PDB entry 1ZRE | X-ray diffraction, 2.80 A resolution | chains A and B of the 6 polymer chains in the assembly

# Chain A (and B)
Molecule: Catabolite gene activator
From: Escherichia coli
Notes: chain B of this document is another copy of the same molecule, construct and numbering; everything in this record applies to it too
UniProt: P0ACJ8 (CRP_ECOLI); residues 1-209 here correspond to UniProt positions 2-210 (UniProt number = residue number + 1)
Sequence (209 residues; row label = number of the first residue in the row):
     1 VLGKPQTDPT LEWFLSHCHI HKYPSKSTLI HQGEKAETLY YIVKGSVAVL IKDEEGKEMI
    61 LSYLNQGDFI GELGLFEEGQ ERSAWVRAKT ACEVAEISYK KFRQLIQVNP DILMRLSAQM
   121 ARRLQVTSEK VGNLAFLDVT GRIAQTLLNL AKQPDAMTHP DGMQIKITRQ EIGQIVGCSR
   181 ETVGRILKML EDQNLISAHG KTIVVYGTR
Disordered / not traced: 1-7, 208-209
Small-molecule neighbours: adenosine-3',5'-cyclic-monophosphate (CMP): Ile30, Ala36, Val49, Leu61, Ser62, Leu64, Phe69, Ile70, Gly71, Glu72, Leu73, Gly74, Glu81, Arg82, Ser83, Ala84, Val86, Tyr99, Arg123, Thr127
What the authors report for this chain:
  - binding site for the 21-nt DNA strand: Glu181
  - binding site for the 17-nt DNA strand: Arg180
  - binding site for the 21-nt DNA strand: Glu181, Arg185

# Interface between chain A and chain B
Pairs across the interface - 59 pairs, chain A then chain B:
  Ile51(A) with Ser128(B); Gly132(B); Phe136(B)
  Lys52(A) with Phe136(B)
  Asp53(A) with Phe136(B)
  Lys57(A) with Phe136(B)
  Met59(A) with Ala135(B), hydrophobic; Phe136(B), hydrophobic
  Leu61(A) with Ser128(B); Val131(B), hydrophobic
  Leu73(A) with Ala121(B), hydrophobic; Gln125(B)
  Phe76(A) with Met114(B); Ser117(B); Ala118(B), hydrophobic; Ala121(B), hydrophobic
  Glu77(A) with Arg122(B), salt bridge
  Gln80(A) with Gln125(B), hydrogen bond
  Pro110(A) with Pro110(B), hydrophobic
  Leu113(A) with Leu113(B), hydrophobic; Met114(B), hydrophobic; Ser117(B)
  Met114(A) with Phe76(B); Ile106(B), hydrophobic
  Ser117(A) with Phe76(B); Leu113(B); Ser117(B), hydrogen bond
  Ala118(A) with Phe76(B), hydrophobic
  Met120(A) with Ser117(B)
  Ala121(A) with Leu73(B), hydrophobic; Phe76(B), hydrophobic
  Arg122(A) with Gln80(B)
  Arg123(A) with Leu124(B)
  Leu124(A) with Met120(B); Arg123(B); Leu124(B), hydrophobic; Thr127(B)
  Gln125(A) with Leu73(B); Gln80(B)
  Thr127(A) with Leu124(B); Thr127(B); Val131(B)
  Ser128(A) with Leu61(B); Thr127(B)
  Val131(A) with Met59(B), hydrophobic; Leu61(B), hydrophobic; Thr127(B); Lys130(B); Val131(B), hydrophobic; Leu134(B), hydrophobic
  Gly132(A) with Ile51(B)
  Leu134(A) with Val131(B), hydrophobic; Leu134(B), hydrophobic
  Ala135(A) with Met59(B), hydrophobic
  Phe136(A) with Ile51(B); Lys52(B); Asp53(B); Lys57(B); Met59(B), hydrophobic
Interface residues without a listed pair, chain A (31 interface residues in all): Glu58, Ser83, Lys130
Interface residues without a listed pair, chain B (30 interface residues in all): Glu58

# In short
31 residues of chain A and 30 residues of chain B are in contact; the contacts include 2 hydrogen bonds and 1
salt bridge. Among the polar pairs are Glu77(A)-Arg122(B), Gln80(A)-Gln125(B) and Ser117(A)-Ser117(B). From
the paper: a binding site for the 21-nt DNA strand at Glu181(A) and Arg185(A); a binding site for the 17-nt
DNA strand at Arg180(A).
Both chains are Catabolite gene activator (Escherichia coli). Entry 1ZRE (4 crystal structures of CAP-DNA with
all base-pair substitutions at position 6, CAP-[6G;17C]ICAP38 DNA) was determined by X-ray diffraction,
deposited together with 1ZRC, 1ZRD and 1ZRF.
